Entry 4CAI (X-ray diffraction, 2.20 A resolution); this record covers chain A.

# Chain A
Molecule: Dysferlin
From: Homo sapiens
Notes: fragment: inner dysf domain, residues 942-1052
UniProt: O75923 (DYSF_HUMAN); residue numbers follow UniProt; this construct covers 942-1052
Chain sequence (112 residues; numbered 941 to 1052; the number before each row is that of its first residue):
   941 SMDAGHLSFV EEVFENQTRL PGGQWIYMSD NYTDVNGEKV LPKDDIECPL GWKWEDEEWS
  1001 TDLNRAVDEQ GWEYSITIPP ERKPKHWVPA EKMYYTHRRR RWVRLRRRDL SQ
Unresolved in the structure: 941-942, 1052
Sequence notes: expression tag (941)
UniProt features mapped onto this chain:
  - natural variant: Arg959 (R959W: In MMD1 and LGMDR2), Trp999 (W999C: In MMD1), Pro1029 (P1029L: In MMD1), Arg1038 (R1038Q: In LGMDR2), Arg1041 (R1041C: In MMD1), Arg1046 (R1046H: In MMD1)
What the authors report for this chain:
  - disease-associated variants - R959W, M968L, W992R, W999C, E1009K, G1011R, Y1014C, R1022Q, P1029L, R1038Q, R1039L, R1039W, R1041C, R1044S, R1046H (citing earlier work)
  - disease-associated variants - R959W, W999C, R1046H: decreased stability (proposed by the authors, not directly observed)

# Summary
From the paper: R959W, W999C and R1046H reduce stability.
Chain A is Dysferlin (Homo sapiens); the structure, Structure of inner DysF domain of human dysferlin, was
determined by X-ray diffraction together with 4CAH from the same study.
